Entry 6V94 (X-ray diffraction, 1.80 A resolution); this record covers chains B and C of the 3 polymer chains in the assembly.

Chain B:
Molecule: Son of sevenless homolog 1
Organism: Homo sapiens
UniProtKB: Q07889 (SOS1_HUMAN); residues 566-1046 here = UniProt positions 566-1046
Chain sequence (482 residues; numbered 565 to 1046; the number before each row is that of its first residue):
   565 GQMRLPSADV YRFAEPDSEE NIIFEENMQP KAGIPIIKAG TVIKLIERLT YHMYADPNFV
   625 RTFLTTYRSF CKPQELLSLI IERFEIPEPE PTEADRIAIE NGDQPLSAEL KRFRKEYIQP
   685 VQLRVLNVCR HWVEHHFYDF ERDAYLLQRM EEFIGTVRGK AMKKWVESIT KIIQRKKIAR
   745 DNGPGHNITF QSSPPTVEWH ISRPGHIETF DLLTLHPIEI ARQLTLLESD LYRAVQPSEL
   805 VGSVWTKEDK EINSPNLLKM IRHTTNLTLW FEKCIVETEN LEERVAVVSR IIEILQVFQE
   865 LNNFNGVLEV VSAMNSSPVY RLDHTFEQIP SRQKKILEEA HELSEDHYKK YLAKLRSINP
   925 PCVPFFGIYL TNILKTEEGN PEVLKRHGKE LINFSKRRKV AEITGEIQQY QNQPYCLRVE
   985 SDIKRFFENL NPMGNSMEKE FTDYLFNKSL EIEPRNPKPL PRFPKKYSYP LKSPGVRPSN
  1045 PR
Disordered / not traced: 591-596, 744-750
Construct notes: expression tag (565)
Ligand contacts: QTV (1-[(4-fluorophenyl)methyl]-2-methyl-4-nitro-1H-imidazole): Val852, Met878, Asn879, Val883, Tyr884, Leu886, Thr889, Phe890, Ile893, Leu901, Glu902, His905

Chain C:
Molecule: GTPase HRas
Organism: Homo sapiens
UniProtKB: P01112 (RASH_HUMAN); residue numbers follow UniProt; this construct covers 1-166
Chain sequence (167 residues; each row starts with the number of its first residue; numbering starts at 0):
     0 GMTEYKLVVV GAGGVGKSAL TIQLIQNHFV DEYDPTIEDS YRKQVVIDGE TCLLDILDTA
    60 GQEEYSAMRD QYMRTGEGFL CVFAINNTKS FEDIHQYREQ IKRVKDSDDV PMVLVGNKCD
   120 LAARTVESRQ AQDLARSYGI PYIETSAKTR QGVEDAFYTL VREIRQH
Construct notes: expression tag (0)
Swiss-Prot annotation at these positions:
  - region: His166 (Hypervariable region)
  - motif: Tyr32 to Tyr40 (Effector region)
  - binding site (GTP): Gly13 to Ala18, Val29 to Thr35, Ala59, Gly60, Asn116 to Asp119, Ser145 to Lys147
  - modified residue: Met1 (N-acetylmethionine), Thr2 (N-acetylthreonine), Cys118 (S-nitrosocysteine)
  - glycosylation: Thr35 (Microbial infection: O-linked (Glc) threonine)
  - natural variant: Gly12 (G12A: In CSTLO; G12C: In CSTLO; G12D: In CSTLO; G12E: In CSTLO; G12S: In CSTLO and CMEMS; G12V: In CSTLO, bladder carcinoma and CMEMS), Gly13 (G13C: In CSTLO; G13D: In CSTLO; G13R: In SFM), Gln22 (Q22K: In CMEMS), Glu37 (E37EE: In CSTLO), Thr58 (T58I: In CSTLO), Gln61 (Q61K: In NMTC2; Q61L: In melanoma), Glu63 (E63K: In CMEMS), Ser89 (S89C: Found in a patient with severe fetal hydrops and pleural effusion; uncertain significance), Lys117 (K117R: In CSTLO), Ala146 (A146T: In CSTLO; A146V: In CSTLO)
  - mutagenesis: Ser17 (S17N: Dominant negative. Prevents PLCE1 EGF-induced recruitment to plasma membrane. No effect on subcellular location of isoform 2), Asn26 (N26G: Loss of interaction with PLCE1; when associated with V-12), Val29 (V29A: No effect on interaction with PLCE1; when associated with V-12), Tyr32 (Y32F: Loss of interaction and recruitment to plasma membrane of PLCE1; when associated with V-12), Pro34 (P34G: No effect on interaction with PLCE1; when associated with V-12), Thr35 (T35S: Loss of interaction with PLCE1; when associated with V-12), Glu37 (E37G: No effect on interaction with PLCE1; when associated with V-12), Asp38 (D38N: No effect on interaction with PLCE1; when associated with V-12), Ser39 (S39C: No effect on interaction with PLCE1; when associated with V-12), Ala59 (A59T: Loss of GTPase activity and creation of an autophosphorylation site), Gln61 (Q61I: Moderately increased transformation of cultured cell lines; Q61R: Promotes interaction with SHOC2 and PP1C; Q61V: Strongly increased transformation of cultured cell lines), Ala83 (A83T: GTP-binding activity reduced by factor of 30), 4 further mutagenesis entries in UniProt
Metal / ion sites: Na+ near Thr124 (its only coordinating residue here)

Interface between chain B and chain C:
Contacting residue pairs - 69 pairs, chain B then chain C:
  Trp809(B) - Gly60(C)  hydrogen bond (side chain-backbone)
  Thr810(B) - Gly13(C)
  Met824(B) - Tyr64(C)
  Ile825(B) - Glu63(C)
  Ile825(B) - Tyr64(C)
  Arg826(B) - Glu63(C)  salt bridge
  Thr828(B) - Tyr64(C)
  Thr829(B) - Glu63(C)  hydrogen bond (side chain-backbone)
  Thr829(B) - Tyr64(C)
  Thr829(B) - Ser65(C)
  Thr832(B) - Ala66(C)
  Val875(B) - Gln70(C)
  Ser876(B) - Met67(C)
  Ser876(B) - Gln70(C)
  Asn879(B) - Asp69(C)
  Asn879(B) - Gln70(C)
  Asn879(B) - Arg73(C)  hydrogen bond (backbone-side chain)
  Ser880(B) - Asp69(C)
  Ser880(B) - Arg73(C)
  Ser881(B) - Asp69(C)  hydrogen bond (backbone-side chain)
  Ser881(B) - Arg73(C)
  Ser881(B) - Arg102(C)
  Ser881(B) - Val103(C)
  Tyr884(B) - Arg73(C)
  His905(B) - Gln70(C)
  Ser908(B) - Gln70(C)  hydrogen bond
  His911(B) - Tyr40(C)
  His911(B) - Asp54(C)  salt bridge
  His911(B) - Ile55(C)
  Tyr912(B) - Met67(C)
  Tyr912(B) - Tyr71(C)  hydrogen bond
  Lys913(B) - Glu37(C)  salt bridge
  Phe929(B) - Gln61(C)
  Phe929(B) - Tyr64(C)  hydrophobic
  Phe929(B) - Met67(C)  hydrophobic
  Phe929(B) - Tyr71(C)
  Phe930(B) - Tyr64(C)
  Gly931(B) - Gln61(C)  hydrogen bond (backbone-side chain)
  Gly931(B) - Tyr64(C)  hydrogen bond (backbone-side chain)
  Leu934(B) - Gly60(C)
  Thr935(B) - Asp57(C)
  Thr935(B) - Thr58(C)  hydrogen bond (side chain-backbone)
  Thr935(B) - Ala59(C)  hydrogen bond (side chain-backbone)
  Thr935(B) - Gln61(C)  hydrogen bond
  Asn936(B) - Pro34(C)
  Asn936(B) - Thr35(C)
  Leu938(B) - Ser17(C)
  Leu938(B) - Ala59(C)
  Leu938(B) - Gly60(C)
  Lys939(B) - Ile21(C)
  Lys939(B) - Tyr32(C)
  Lys939(B) - Pro34(C)
  Lys939(B) - Asp57(C)  hydrogen bond (side chain-backbone)
  Thr940(B) - Pro34(C)
  Glu942(B) - Ser17(C)
  Glu942(B) - Ala18(C)
  Glu942(B) - Ile21(C)
  Gly943(B) - Ile21(C)
  Gly943(B) - Gln25(C)  hydrogen bond (backbone-side chain)
  Gly943(B) - Glu31(C)
  Gly943(B) - Tyr32(C)
  Asn944(B) - Glu31(C)
  Asn944(B) - Tyr32(C)  hydrogen bond (side chain-backbone)
  Pro945(B) - Asp30(C)
  Glu1002(B) - Ser65(C)
  Lys1003(B) - Gln95(C)  hydrogen bond
  Asp1007(B) - Arg102(C)  salt bridge
  Phe1010(B) - Arg102(C)
  Arg1019(B) - Asp105(C)  salt bridge
Also at the interface, not in a pair above, chain B (46 interface residues in all): Lys814, Leu822, Leu833, Glu836, Pro882, Asp910, Ile932, Lys963, Thr1006
Also at the interface, not in a pair above, chain C (36 interface residues in all): Gly12, Asp33, Leu56, Arg68

Overview:
46 residues of chain B face 36 of chain C across their interface, with 15 hydrogen bonds and 5 salt bridges.
Polar pairs include Arg826(B)-Glu63(C), His911(B)-Asp54(C) and Lys913(B)-Glu37(C). Chain B binds compound QTV.
From UniProt: 22 GTP-binding residues and 17 mutagenesis sites on chain C.
Chain B is Son of sevenless homolog 1 and chain C is GTPase HRas, both from Homo sapiens; the structure,
Expanding the Chemical Landscape of SOS1 Activators Using Fragment Based Methods, was determined by X-ray
diffraction together with 6V9F, 6V9J, 6V9L, 6V9M and 6V9N from the same study.
